PDB entry 1OY3 | X-ray diffraction, 2.05 A resolution | chains B and D of the 3 polymer chains in the assembly

Chain B:
Protein: Transcription factor p65
From: Mus musculus
Notes: fragment: p65 dimerization domain
UniProtKB: Q04207 (TF65_MOUSE); residue numbers follow UniProt; this construct covers 191-326
Amino-acid sequence (136 residues; each row starts with the number of its first residue):
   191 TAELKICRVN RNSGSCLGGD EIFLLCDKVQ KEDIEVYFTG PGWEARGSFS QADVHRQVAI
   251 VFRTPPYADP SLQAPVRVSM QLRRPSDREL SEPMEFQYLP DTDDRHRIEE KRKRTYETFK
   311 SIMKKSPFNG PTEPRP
Unresolved in the structure: 303-326
Swiss-Prot annotation at these positions:
  - motif: Lys-301 to Arg-304 (Nuclear localization signal)
  - modified residue: Lys-218 (N6-acetyllysine), Lys-221 (N6-acetyllysine), Thr-254 (Phosphothreonine), Ser-276 (Phosphoserine), Ser-281 (Phosphoserine), Lys-310 (N6-acetyllysine), Ser-311 (Phosphoserine)
  - mutagenesis: Ser-281 (S281A/E: Abolishes DNA-binding and transcriptional activity), Lys-310 (K310R: Abolishes monomethylation by SETD6 and interaction with EHMT1)

Chain D:
Protein: transcription factor inhibitor I-kappa-B-beta
From: Mus musculus
UniProtKB: Q60778 (IKBB_MOUSE); residue numbers follow UniProt; this construct covers 50-331
Amino-acid sequence (282 residues; row label = number of the first residue in the row):
    50 VFGYVTEDGD TALHLAVIHQ HEPFLDFLLG FSAGHEYLDL QNDLGQTALH LAAILGEAST
   110 VEKLYAAGAG VLVAERGGHT ALHLACRVRA HTCACVLLQP RPSHPRDASD TYLTQSQDCT
   170 PDTSHAPAAV DSQPNPENEE EPRDEDWRLQ LEAENYDGHT PLHVAVIHKD AEMVRLLRDA
   230 GADLNKPEPT CGRTPLHLAV EAQAASVLEL LLKAGADPTA RMYGGRTPLG SALLRPNPIL
   290 ARLLRAHGAP EPEDGGDKLS PCSSSGSDSD SDNRDEGDEY DD
Unresolved in the structure: 158-192, 305-331
Swiss-Prot annotation at these positions:
  - modified residue (Phosphoserine): Ser-313, Ser-318

How chain B and chain D interact:
Residue-residue contacts - 16 pairs, chain B then chain D:
  Lys-195(B) with Tyr-272(D); Gly-273(D)
  Ile-196(B) with Tyr-272(D)
  Cys-197(B) with Cys-240(D); Tyr-272(D)
  Arg-198(B) with Thr-239(D); Cys-240(D); Arg-242(D)
  Val-199(B) with Thr-239(D), hydrogen bond (backbone-backbone)
  Asn-202(B) with Pro-238(D), hydrogen bond (side chain-backbone); Thr-239(D), hydrogen bond (side chain-backbone)
  Ser-203(B) with Tyr-205(D), hydrogen bond (side chain-backbone)
  Glu-285(B) with Glu-203(D); Pro-238(D)
  Gln-287(B) with Glu-203(D)
  Leu-289(B) with Tyr-205(D), hydrophobic
Also at the interface, not in a pair above, chain B (13 interface residues in all): Asn-200, Pro-265, Met-284

Summary:
13 residues of chain B face 8 of chain D across their interface, with 4 hydrogen bonds. Polar contacts include
Asn-202(B)/Pro-238(D), Asn-202(B)/Thr-239(D) and Ser-203(B)/Tyr-205(D). Curated annotation (UniProt) lists 2
mutagenesis sites on chain B.
Here chain B is Transcription factor p65 and chain D is transcription factor inhibitor I-kappa-B-beta, both
from Mus musculus. Entry 1OY3 (Crystal structure of an ikbbeta/nf-kb P65 homodimer complex) was determined by
X-ray diffraction (same publication as 1K3Z).
